PDB entry 4ZCF | X-ray diffraction, 2.60 A resolution | chains A and B of the 5 polymer chains in the assembly

== Chain A (and B) ==
Protein: Restriction endonuclease EcoP15I, modification subunit
From: Escherichia coli
Notes: chain B of this document is another copy of the same molecule, construct and numbering; everything in this record applies to it too
Reference sequence: Q5ZND1 (Q5ZND1_ECOLX); residue numbers follow UniProt; this construct covers 1-644
Sequence (644 residues; row label = number of the first residue in the row):
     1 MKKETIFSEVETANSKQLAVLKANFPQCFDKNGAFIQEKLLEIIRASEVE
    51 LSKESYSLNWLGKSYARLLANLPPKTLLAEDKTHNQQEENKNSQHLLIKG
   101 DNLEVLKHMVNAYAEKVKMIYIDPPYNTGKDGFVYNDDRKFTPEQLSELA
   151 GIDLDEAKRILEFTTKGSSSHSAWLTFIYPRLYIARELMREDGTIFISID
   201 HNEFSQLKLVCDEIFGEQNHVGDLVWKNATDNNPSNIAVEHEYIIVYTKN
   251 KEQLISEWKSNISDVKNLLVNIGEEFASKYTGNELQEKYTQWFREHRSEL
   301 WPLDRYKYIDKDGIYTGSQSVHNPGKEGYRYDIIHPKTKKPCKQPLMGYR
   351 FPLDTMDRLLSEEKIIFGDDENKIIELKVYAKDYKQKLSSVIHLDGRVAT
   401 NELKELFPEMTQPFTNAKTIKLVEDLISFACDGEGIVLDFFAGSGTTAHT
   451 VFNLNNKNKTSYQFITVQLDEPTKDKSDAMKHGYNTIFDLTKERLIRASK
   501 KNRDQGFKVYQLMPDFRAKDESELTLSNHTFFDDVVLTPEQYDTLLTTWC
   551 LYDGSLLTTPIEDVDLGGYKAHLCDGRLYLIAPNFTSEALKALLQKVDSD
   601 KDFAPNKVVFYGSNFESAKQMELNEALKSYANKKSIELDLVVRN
Not modelled in the structure: 1-12, 49-52, 140, 409, 415, 475, 525-529, 616, 633-634 (chain B: 1, 8, 31, 250, 372, 517-534, 587-588, 597-599, 615-616, 635-636)
Bound ions: Mn2+ site 1 near H201 (its only coordinating residue here); Mn2+ site 2: E213 (shared with 1 residue of chain C)
What the authors report for this chain:
  - binding site for DNA 20-mer ATACAGCAGTAGACTATGAT: D123, P124, P125, Y126, N416, K418
  - binding site for DNA 20-mer AATCATAGTCTACTGCTGTA: N232, N233, P324

== How chain A and chain B interact ==
Contacting residue pairs (175):
  L18(A) - S47(B)
  L18(A) - V49(B)  hydrophobic
  V20(A) - N24(B)
  K22(A) - R186(B)
  K22(A) - E252(B)  salt bridge
  A23(A) - R186(B)  hydrogen bond (backbone-side chain)
  N24(A) - V20(B)
  F25(A) - Q17(B)
  F25(A) - L21(B)  hydrophobic
  P26(A) - R186(B)
  P26(A) - I214(B)
  P26(A) - F215(B)
  P26(A) - G216(B)
  Q27(A) - D212(B)
  Q27(A) - E213(B)
  D30(A) - S52(B)  hydrogen bond
  D30(A) - Q218(B)
  K31(A) - E217(B)
  K31(A) - Q218(B)
  G33(A) - V49(B)
  G33(A) - Q218(B)
  A34(A) - E50(B)
  A34(A) - S52(B)
  F35(A) - E50(B)  hydrogen bond (backbone-backbone)
  F35(A) - L51(B)
  F35(A) - S52(B)  hydrogen bond (backbone-backbone)
  I36(A) - S52(B)
  I36(A) - E54(B)
  K39(A) - Y56(B)
  K39(A) - E213(B)  salt bridge
  L41(A) - F35(B)  hydrophobic
  I43(A) - N14(B)  hydrogen bond (backbone-side chain)
  I43(A) - Q17(B)
  I44(A) - N14(B)
  I44(A) - L18(B)
  I44(A) - L21(B)  hydrophobic
  I44(A) - F35(B)  hydrophobic
  A46(A) - N14(B)
  E48(A) - I152(B)
  E48(A) - D153(B)
  K53(A) - E156(B)
  K53(A) - R159(B)
  E54(A) - N59(B)
  E54(A) - W60(B)
  E54(A) - L61(B)
  E54(A) - G62(B)  hydrogen bond (side chain-backbone)
  E54(A) - K63(B)
  E54(A) - S64(B)  hydrogen bond
  E54(A) - E156(B)  hydrogen bond (backbone-side chain)
  E54(A) - R159(B)  hydrogen bond (backbone-side chain)
  E54(A) - I160(B)
  S55(A) - N59(B)  hydrogen bond (backbone-side chain)
  S55(A) - W60(B)  hydrogen bond (backbone-backbone)
  Y56(A) - L58(B)  hydrophobic
  Y56(A) - N59(B)
  Y56(A) - W60(B)  hydrophobic
  Y56(A) - H171(B)
  Y56(A) - S172(B)
  Y56(A) - Q206(B)  hydrogen bond
  S57(A) - S57(B)
  S57(A) - L58(B)
  S57(A) - N59(B)  hydrogen bond (backbone-backbone)
  L58(A) - S57(B)
  N59(A) - Y56(B)
  N59(A) - S57(B)  hydrogen bond (backbone-backbone)
  N59(A) - N59(B)
  W60(A) - S55(B)
  W60(A) - Y56(B)  hydrophobic
  L61(A) - S55(B)  hydrogen bond (backbone-backbone)
  S170(A) - E54(B)
  H171(A) - E54(B)  hydrogen bond (backbone-side chain)
  H171(A) - Y56(B)
  H171(A) - E217(B)  salt bridge
  S172(A) - E54(B)  hydrogen bond (backbone-side chain)
  S172(A) - S55(B)
  F204(A) - F204(B)  hydrophobic
  S205(A) - S205(B)
  S205(A) - K208(B)
  S205(A) - L209(B)
  Q206(A) - Y56(B)  hydrogen bond
  Q206(A) - L209(B)
  K208(A) - S205(B)
  L209(A) - L58(B)  hydrophobic
  L209(A) - S205(B)
  L209(A) - Q206(B)
  L209(A) - L209(B)  hydrophobic
  E217(A) - H171(B)  salt bridge
  V221(A) - N236(B)
  V221(A) - I237(B)  hydrophobic
  G222(A) - I237(B)
  D223(A) - H241(B)
  L224(A) - I237(B)  hydrophobic
  V225(A) - V225(B)  hydrophobic
  V225(A) - H241(B)
  K227(A) - V391(B)
  T230(A) - K387(B)
  D231(A) - K387(B)
  N232(A) - K387(B)  hydrogen bond
  P234(A) - E257(B)
  S235(A) - S256(B)
  S235(A) - E257(B)
  S235(A) - W258(B)  hydrogen bond (backbone-backbone)
  N236(A) - V221(B)
  N236(A) - L254(B)
  N236(A) - I255(B)  hydrogen bond (side chain-backbone)
  N236(A) - S256(B)
  N236(A) - W258(B)
  N236(A) - L388(B)
  I237(A) - G222(B)
  I237(A) - L224(B)  hydrophobic
  I237(A) - V246(B)  hydrophobic
  I237(A) - W258(B)  hydrophobic
  I237(A) - L388(B)
  I237(A) - S390(B)
  A238(A) - L388(B)  hydrogen bond (backbone-backbone)
  A238(A) - S389(B)
  A238(A) - S390(B)  hydrogen bond (backbone-backbone)
  V239(A) - S390(B)
  E240(A) - K387(B)  salt bridge
  E240(A) - S389(B)  hydrogen bond
  E240(A) - S390(B)  hydrogen bond (backbone-side chain)
  H241(A) - D223(B)
  H241(A) - V225(B)
  H241(A) - S390(B)  hydrogen bond
  H241(A) - V391(B)
  V246(A) - I237(B)  hydrophobic
  L254(A) - N236(B)
  I255(A) - N236(B)  hydrogen bond (backbone-side chain)
  S256(A) - S235(B)
  E257(A) - P234(B)
  E257(A) - S235(B)
  W258(A) - S235(B)  hydrogen bond (backbone-backbone)
  W258(A) - N236(B)
  K259(A) - P234(B)
  D264(A) - K326(B)
  D264(A) - E327(B)  hydrogen bond (side chain-backbone)
  D264(A) - M347(B)
  V265(A) - G325(B)
  V265(A) - M347(B)  hydrophobic
  L268(A) - L346(B)  hydrophobic
  L268(A) - M347(B)  hydrophobic
  E295(A) - K343(B)  salt bridge
  H296(A) - K343(B)
  H296(A) - L346(B)
  S298(A) - Q319(B)
  S298(A) - H322(B)
  E299(A) - H322(B)
  E299(A) - P345(B)
  E299(A) - L346(B)  hydrogen bond (side chain-backbone)
  E299(A) - I374(B)
  W301(A) - G325(B)  hydrogen bond (backbone-backbone)
  G325(A) - Q412(B)
  M347(A) - T411(B)
  K387(A) - D231(B)  hydrogen bond (side chain-backbone)
  K387(A) - N232(B)  hydrogen bond
  K387(A) - A238(B)
  K387(A) - E240(B)  salt bridge
  L388(A) - N236(B)
  L388(A) - I237(B)
  L388(A) - A238(B)  hydrogen bond (backbone-backbone)
  S389(A) - A238(B)
  S389(A) - E240(B)  hydrogen bond
  S390(A) - A238(B)  hydrogen bond (backbone-backbone)
  S390(A) - V239(B)
  S390(A) - E240(B)  hydrogen bond (side chain-backbone)
  S390(A) - H241(B)  hydrogen bond
  V391(A) - K227(B)
  V391(A) - H241(B)
  V391(A) - V391(B)  hydrophobic
  H393(A) - H393(B)  hydrogen bond
  V398(A) - P352(B)
  N401(A) - P352(B)
  N401(A) - D354(B)
  K421(A) - Y329(B)
  D425(A) - K326(B)  salt bridge
Also at the interface, not in a pair above, chain A (97 interface residues in all): L21, N32, Q37, L40, R45, S47, S168, H201, N202, Y243, K251, W292, L300, L346, I392
Also at the interface, not in a pair above, chain B (96 interface residues in all): Q37, K53, R67, G151, L175, H220, T230, Y243, P324

== Overview ==
The interface between chain A and chain B involves 97 residues on one side and 96 on the other; the contacts
include 39 hydrogen bonds and 8 salt bridges. Polar contacts include K22(A)-E252(B), K39(A)-E213(B) and
H171(A)-E217(B). From the paper: a binding site for DNA 20-mer ATACAGCAGTAGACTATGAT at D123(A), P124(A) and
P125(A) among others; a binding site for DNA 20-mer AATCATAGTCTACTGCTGTA at N232(A), N233(A) and P324(A).
Chain A and chain B are both Restriction endonuclease EcoP15I, modification subunit (Escherichia coli); the
structure, Structural basis of asymmetric DNA methylation and ATP-triggered long-range diffusion by EcoP15I,
was determined by X-ray diffraction.
